Entry 7Y6G (electron microscopy, 3.60 A resolution); this record covers chains M and N of the 24 polymer chains in the assembly.

# Chain M (and N)
Name: Bacterioferritin
Source organism: Streptomyces coelicolor
Notes: EC 1.16.3.1; chain N of this document is another copy of the same molecule, construct and numbering; everything in this record applies to it too
UniProtKB: Q9S2N0 (BFR_STRCO); residues 1-158 here = UniProt positions 1-158
Chain sequence (158 residues; each row starts with the number of its first residue):
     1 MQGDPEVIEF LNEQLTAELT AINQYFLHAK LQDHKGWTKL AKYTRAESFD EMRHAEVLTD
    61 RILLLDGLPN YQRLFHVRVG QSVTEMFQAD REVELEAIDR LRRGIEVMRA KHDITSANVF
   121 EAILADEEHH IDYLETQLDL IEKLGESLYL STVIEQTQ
Not modelled in the structure: 158 (chain N: fully traced)
Bound ions: Fe2+: Glu18, Glu51, Glu127; Fe ion: Glu51, Glu94, Glu127
Ligand contacts: heme (HEM): Leu19, Ile22, Asn23, Phe26, Arg45, Phe49, Met52, Glu56, Tyr71
From the paper describing this entry:
  - mutagenesis - K42A: decreased binding to Fe ion

# How chain M and chain N interact
Contacting residue pairs (11; chain M residue first):
  Met1(M) with Ile131(N), hydrophobic; Asp132(N); Glu135(N)
  Arg61(M) with Glu128(N), salt bridge
  Leu64(M) with Asp132(N)
  Arg109(M) with Arg109(N); Glu121(N), salt bridge
  His112(M) with Arg102(N); Glu106(N), salt bridge
  Ile114(M) with Glu121(N)
  Thr115(M) with Glu128(N), hydrogen bond
Also at the interface, not in a pair above, chain M (8 interface residues in all): Asn118

# In short
Chain M and chain N each contribute 8 residues to their interface, with 1 hydrogen bond and 3 salt bridges.
Polar contacts include Arg61(M)-Glu128(N), Arg109(M)-Glu121(N) and His112(M)-Glu106(N). Ligands of chain M:
heme. Glu18(M), Glu51(M) and Glu127(M) form the Fe2+ site. The paper reports that K42A of chain M reduces
binding to Fe ion.
Both chains are Bacterioferritin (Streptomyces coelicolor). Entry 7Y6G (Cryo-EM structure of bacterioferritin
holoform 1a) was determined by electron microscopy, deposited together with 8JAX, 8JB0, 7Y6F, 7Y6P and 5XX9.
